7NJM - chains b and d of the 20 polymer chains in the assembly; structure by electron microscopy, 2.84 A resolution.

Chain b:
Protein: ATP synthase subunit b
From: Mycolicibacterium smegmatis (strain ATCC 700084 / mc(2)155)
Notes: engineered mutation(s): C-ter 10His tag
UniProt: A0R204 (ATPF_MYCS2); numbering as in UniProt (aligned over 1-170)
Chain sequence (170 residues; numbered 1 to 170; the number before each row is that of its first residue):
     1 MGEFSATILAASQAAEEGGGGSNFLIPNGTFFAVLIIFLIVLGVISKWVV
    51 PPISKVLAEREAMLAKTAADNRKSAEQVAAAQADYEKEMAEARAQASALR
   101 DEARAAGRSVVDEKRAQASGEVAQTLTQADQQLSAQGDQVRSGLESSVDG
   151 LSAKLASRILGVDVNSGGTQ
Disordered / not traced: 1-22, 167-170

Chain d:
Protein: ATP synthase subunit b-delta
From: Mycolicibacterium smegmatis (strain ATCC 700084 / mc(2)155)
UniProt: A0R203 (ATPFD_MYCS2); residues 1-445 here = UniProt positions 1-445
Chain sequence (445 residues; each row starts with the number of its first residue):
     1 MSIFIGQLIGFAVIAFIIVKWVVPPVRTLMRNQQEAVRAALAESAEAAKK
    51 LADADAMHAKALADAKAESEKVTEEAKQDSERIAAQLSEQAGSEAERIKA
   101 QGAQQIQLMRQQLIRQLRTGLGAEAVNKAAEIVRAHVADPQAQSATVDRF
   151 LSELEQMAPSSVVIDTAATSRLRAASRQSLAALVEKFDSVAGGLDADGLT
   201 NLADELASVAKLLLSETALNKHLAEPTDDSAPKVRLLERLLSDKVSATTL
   251 DLLRTAVSNRWSTESNLIDAVEHTARLALLKRAEIAGEVDEVEEQLFRFG
   301 RVLDAEPRLSALLSDYTTPAEGRVALLDKALTGRPGVNQTAAALLSQTVG
   351 LLRGERADEAVIDLAELAVSRRGEVVAHVSAAAELSDAQRTRLTEVLSRI
   401 YGRPVSVQLHVDPELLGGLSITVGDEVIDGSIASRLAAAQTGLPD
Disordered / not traced: 163-168, 445

Chain b / chain d interface:
Contacting residue pairs - 64 pairs, chain b then chain d:
  Arg60(b) with Val37(d)
  Met63(b) with Ala40(d); Leu41(d); Ser44(d)
  Thr67(b) with Glu43(d); Ser44(d), hydrogen bond; Ala47(d)
  Asp70(b) with Leu51(d)
  Asn71(b) with Glu43(d); Ala47(d)
  Ser74(b) with Lys50(d); Leu51(d), hydrogen bond (side chain-backbone)
  Gln77(b) with Asp55(d); His58(d), hydrogen bond
  Val78(b) with Ala54(d), hydrophobic; Met57(d), hydrophobic
  Ala81(b) with His58(d)
  Tyr85(b) with Ala65(d), hydrophobic
  Glu88(b) with Ala65(d); Ser69(d), hydrogen bond
  Met89(b) with Glu68(d)
  Ala92(b) with Ser69(d); Val72(d), hydrophobic
  Ala96(b) with Ala76(d), hydrophobic
  Leu99(b) with Lys77(d)
  Arg100(b) with Asp79(d), salt bridge
  Ala103(b) with Ser80(d)
  Arg104(b) with Leu87(d)
  Gly107(b) with Leu87(d)
  Val111(b) with Gln90(d); Ala91(d), hydrophobic
  Lys114(b) with Ser88(d); Ala91(d); Gly92(d)
  Ala118(b) with Lys99(d)
  Glu121(b) with Lys99(d), salt bridge
  Val122(b) with Ile98(d); Gly102(d)
  Thr125(b) with Ile106(d)
  Leu126(b) with Gln105(d); Ile106(d), hydrophobic
  Ala129(b) with Ile106(d), hydrophobic
  Asp130(b) with Met109(d)
  Leu133(b) with Leu113(d)
  Arg141(b) with Leu117(d)
  Leu144(b) with Leu121(d), hydrophobic
  Val148(b) with Glu124(d); Ala125(d), hydrophobic
  Asp149(b) with Lys128(d), salt bridge
  Leu151(b) with Leu121(d), hydrophobic
  Ser152(b) with Ala125(d); Lys128(d); Ala129(d); Ile132(d)
  Leu155(b) with Ala129(d), hydrophobic
  Ala156(b) with Ile132(d), hydrophobic
  Arg158(b) with Arg435(d)
  Ile159(b) with Ile432(d); Arg435(d), hydrogen bond (backbone-side chain); Leu436(d)
  Leu160(b) with Val133(d), hydrophobic; His136(d); Arg149(d), hydrogen bond (backbone-side chain)
  Ser166(b) with Ile132(d)
Other interface residues (no listed pair), chain b (49 interface residues in all): Leu64, Ala80, Asp84, Ser119, Gly137, Ala153, Gly161, Val164
Other interface residues (no listed pair), chain d (51 interface residues in all): Lys66, Ile83, Ala95, Arg110, Val126, Ala439

Summary:
49 residues of chain b and 51 residues of chain d are in contact; the contacts include 6 hydrogen bonds and 3
salt bridges. Polar pairs include Arg100(b)-Asp79(d), Glu121(b)-Lys99(d) and Asp149(b)-Lys128(d).
Chain b is ATP synthase subunit b and chain d is ATP synthase subunit b-delta, both from Mycolicibacterium
smegmatis (strain ATCC 700084 / mc(2)155); the structure, Mycobacterium smegmatis ATP synthase state 1c, was
determined by electron microscopy (same publication as 7NJK, 7NJL, 7NJN, 7NJO, 7NJP, 7NJQ and 20 further
entries).
